Entry 1C8M (X-ray diffraction, 2.80 A resolution); this record covers chains 1 and 3 of the 4 polymer chains in the assembly.

[Chain 1]
Protein: Human rhinovirus 16 coat protein
From: Human rhinovirus 16
Reference sequence: Q82122 (POLG_HRV16); residues 1-285 here correspond to UniProt positions 568-852 (UniProt number = residue number + 567)
Sequence (285 residues; row label = number of the first residue in the row):
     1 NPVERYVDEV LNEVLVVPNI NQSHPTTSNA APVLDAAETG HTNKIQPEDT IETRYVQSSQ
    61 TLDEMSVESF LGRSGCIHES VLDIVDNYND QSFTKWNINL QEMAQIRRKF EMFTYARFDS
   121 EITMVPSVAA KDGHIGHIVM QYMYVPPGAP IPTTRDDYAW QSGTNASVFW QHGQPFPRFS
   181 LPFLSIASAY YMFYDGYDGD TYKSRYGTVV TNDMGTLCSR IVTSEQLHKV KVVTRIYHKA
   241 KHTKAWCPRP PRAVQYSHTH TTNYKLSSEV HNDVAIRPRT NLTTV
Ion coordination: Zn2+ near His-134 (its only coordinating residue here)
Small-molecule neighbours: win63843 (W11; 3-{3,5-dimethyl-4-[3-(3-methyl-isoxazol-5-yl)-propoxy]-phenyl}-5-trifluoromethyl-[1,2,4]oxadiazole): Ile-77, Trp-96, Ile-98, Leu-100, Phe-118, Ser-120, Ile-122, Met-124, Tyr-142, Met-143, Tyr-144, Ala-166, Ser-167, Val-168, Phe-179, Leu-181, Leu-184, Tyr-190, Met-192, Asn-212, Met-214, Leu-217, Ile-236, His-238

[Chain 3]
Protein: Human rhinovirus 16 coat protein
From: Human rhinovirus 16
Reference sequence: Q82122 (POLG_HRV16); residues 1-238 here correspond to UniProt positions 330-567 (UniProt number = residue number + 329)
Sequence (238 residues; numbered 1 to 238; the number before each row is that of its first residue):
     1 GLPVYVTPGS GQFMTTDDMQ SPCALPWYHP TKEIFIPGEV KNLIEMCQVD TLIPINSTQS
    61 NIGNVSMYTV TLSPQTKLAE EIFAIKVDIA SHPLATTLIG EIASYFTHWT GSLRFSFMFC
   121 GTANTTLKVL LAYTPPGIGK PRSRKEAMLG THVVWDVGLQ STVSLVVPWI SASQYRFTTP
   181 DTYSSAGYIT CWYQTNFVVP PNTPNTAEML CFVSGCKDFC LRMARDTDLH KQTGPITQ

[Chain 1 / chain 3 interface]
Pairs across the interface (183):
  Leu-15(1) with Asn-42(3)
  Pro-18(1) with Lys-217(3)
  Asn-19(1) with Lys-217(3), hydrogen bond (backbone-side chain)
  Ile-20(1) with Lys-217(3); Asp-218(3)
  Val-33(1) with Thr-162(3); Val-163(3); Ser-164(3), hydrogen bond (backbone-backbone)
  Leu-34(1) with Gln-160(3); Thr-162(3)
  Asp-35(1) with Gln-160(3); Ser-161(3); Thr-162(3), hydrogen bond (backbone-backbone)
  Ala-36(1) with Thr-162(3)
  Ala-37(1) with Met-118(3), hydrophobic; Thr-162(3), hydrogen bond (backbone-side chain); Phe-212(3), hydrophobic
  Glu-38(1) with Met-118(3); Ser-161(3), hydrogen bond
  Thr-42(1) with Gln-48(3); Val-49(3); Asp-50(3), hydrogen bond (side chain-backbone); Arg-114(3); Ser-214(3)
  Asn-43(1) with Arg-114(3), hydrogen bond (backbone-side chain); Ser-164(3), hydrogen bond
  Lys-44(1) with Gln-48(3), hydrogen bond (side chain-backbone); Arg-114(3)
  Ile-45(1) with Arg-114(3), hydrogen bond (backbone-side chain); Ser-164(3)
  Gln-46(1) with Arg-114(3); Cys-216(3); Lys-217(3), hydrogen bond (side chain-backbone)
  Pro-47(1) with Ser-112(3); Val-166(3), hydrophobic; Cys-216(3)
  Glu-48(1) with Lys-217(3), salt bridge
  Thr-50(1) with Val-166(3)
  Ile-51(1) with Thr-151(3); Pro-168(3), hydrophobic
  Gln-60(1) with Thr-110(3); Gln-174(3), hydrogen bond; Tyr-175(3); Cys-220(3)
  Thr-61(1) with Cys-220(3), hydrogen bond (backbone-side chain)
  Leu-62(1) with Asn-42(3), hydrogen bond (backbone-side chain); Cys-220(3), hydrophobic
  Glu-64(1) with Phe-106(3); Arg-222(3); Met-223(3), hydrogen bond (side chain-backbone); Ala-224(3), hydrogen bond (side chain-backbone)
  Met-65(1) with Asn-42(3); Leu-43(3), hydrogen bond (backbone-backbone); Ile-44(3); Cys-47(3), hydrophobic; Leu-221(3)
  Ser-66(1) with Lys-41(3); Asn-42(3)
  Val-67(1) with Val-40(3); Lys-41(3), hydrogen bond (backbone-backbone)
  Phe-70(1) with Leu-43(3), hydrophobic; Tyr-105(3), hydrophobic
  Arg-73(1) with Thr-15(3); Thr-16(3); Ala-224(3)
  Ser-74(1) with Phe-13(3); Thr-15(3), hydrogen bond (backbone-backbone)
  Gln-101(1) with Ile-236(3)
  Glu-102(1) with Gln-232(3), hydrogen bond (backbone-side chain); Ile-236(3)
  Met-103(1) with Gln-232(3)
  Ala-104(1) with His-230(3); Gln-232(3), hydrogen bond (backbone-side chain); Ile-236(3)
  Gln-105(1) with Asp-226(3)
  Arg-107(1) with Ile-236(3)
  Arg-108(1) with Glu-101(3), salt bridge; Tyr-105(3), hydrogen bond; Thr-227(3); His-230(3)
  Lys-109(1) with Tyr-105(3)
  Met-112(1) with Met-46(3), hydrophobic; Ile-102(3), hydrophobic
  Phe-113(1) with Leu-43(3), hydrophobic; Met-46(3), hydrophobic
  Arg-117(1) with Pro-30(3); Thr-31(3), hydrogen bond (side chain-backbone); Lys-32(3); Glu-33(3)
  Glu-121(1) with Met-19(3)
  Thr-123(1) with Phe-13(3)
  Val-125(1) with Phe-13(3), hydrophobic
  Ala-166(1) with Ala-24(3)
  Phe-176(1) with Gly-11(3); Phe-13(3), hydrophobic
  Arg-178(1) with Phe-13(3); Asp-17(3), salt bridge; Met-19(3); Ser-21(3)
  Phe-179(1) with Ser-21(3); Pro-22(3); Ala-24(3), hydrophobic
  Ser-180(1) with Ser-21(3), hydrogen bond; Pro-22(3), hydrogen bond (backbone-backbone); Cys-23(3); Ala-24(3), hydrogen bond (backbone-backbone)
  Leu-181(1) with Ala-24(3), hydrophobic
  Pro-182(1) with Cys-23(3); Leu-25(3), hydrophobic; Tyr-28(3), hydrophobic
  Phe-183(1) with Tyr-28(3)
  Leu-184(1) with Leu-25(3), hydrophobic; Tyr-28(3)
  Ser-185(1) with Thr-31(3), hydrogen bond (backbone-side chain)
  Ile-186(1) with Thr-31(3)
  Ala-187(1) with Thr-31(3), hydrogen bond (backbone-side chain)
  Ser-188(1) with Lys-32(3), hydrogen bond (side chain-backbone); Ile-34(3), hydrogen bond (side chain-backbone)
  Tyr-237(1) with Phe-13(3), hydrophobic
  Lys-239(1) with Asp-17(3), salt bridge; Asp-18(3)
  Lys-244(1) with Glu-33(3), salt bridge; Glu-39(3)
  Ala-245(1) with Glu-39(3); Val-40(3), hydrogen bond (backbone-backbone)
  Trp-246(1) with Ile-36(3), hydrogen bond (side chain-backbone); Pro-37(3); Gly-38(3); Glu-39(3)
  Cys-247(1) with Pro-37(3), hydrogen bond (side chain-backbone); Gly-38(3), hydrogen bond (backbone-backbone)
  Pro-248(1) with Val-40(3); Met-46(3), hydrophobic
  Pro-251(1) with Leu-98(3); Glu-101(3)
  Arg-252(1) with His-230(3)
  Val-254(1) with His-230(3), hydrogen bond (backbone-side chain)
  Gln-255(1) with His-230(3); Lys-231(3); Gln-232(3); Thr-233(3), hydrogen bond (side chain-backbone)
  Tyr-256(1) with His-230(3); Ile-236(3), hydrophobic
  Ser-257(1) with Ile-236(3); Thr-237(3)
  His-258(1) with Ile-236(3); Thr-237(3), hydrogen bond; Gln-238(3)
  Thr-259(1) with Ile-236(3); Thr-237(3), hydrogen bond (backbone-backbone); Gln-238(3)
  Glu-269(1) with Gln-59(3)
  Val-270(1) with Ile-62(3); Gly-63(3)
  His-271(1) with Gln-59(3); Ile-62(3)
  Ala-275(1) with His-92(3); Leu-229(3)
  Ile-276(1) with Ser-57(3); Ile-62(3), hydrophobic; Met-67(3), hydrophobic; Thr-96(3)
  Arg-277(1) with Ser-57(3); His-92(3)
  Pro-278(1) with Ser-57(3); Ile-62(3), hydrophobic
  Arg-279(1) with Ile-55(3), hydrogen bond (side chain-backbone); Ser-57(3), hydrogen bond (backbone-backbone); Thr-58(3); Ala-84(3), hydrogen bond (side chain-backbone); Ile-85(3)
  Leu-282(1) with Ile-55(3); Asn-56(3); Ile-82(3); Phe-83(3); Ala-84(3), hydrogen bond (backbone-backbone)
  Thr-283(1) with Glu-81(3); Phe-83(3); Ala-84(3); Lys-140(3), hydrogen bond (backbone-side chain)
  Val-285(1) with Ala-84(3); Lys-86(3); Tyr-188(3), hydrophobic
Other interface residues (no listed pair), chain 1 (96 interface residues in all): Val-17, Asn-21, Asn-97, Asn-99, Tyr-115, Tyr-144, Pro-175, Ala-189, Lys-241, Arg-249, Val-274, Thr-280, Asn-281, Thr-284
Other interface residues (no listed pair), chain 3 (97 interface residues in all): Gln-12, Met-14, Val-70, Pro-93, Val-153, Trp-155, Phe-219, Pro-235

[In short]
96 residues of chain 1 and 97 residues of chain 3 are in contact, with 43 hydrogen bonds and 5 salt bridges.
Polar contacts include Glu-48(1)/Lys-217(3), Arg-108(1)/Glu-101(3) and Arg-178(1)/Asp-17(3). Bound to chain 1:
win63843.
Chain 1 is Human rhinovirus 16 coat protein and chain 3 is Human rhinovirus 16 coat protein, both from Human
rhinovirus 16; the structure, Refined crystal structure of human rhinovirus 16 complexed with VP63843
(pleconaril), an anti-picornaviral drug currently in ..., was determined by X-ray diffraction.
